Entry 5JBX (X-ray diffraction, 1.10 A resolution); this record covers chains A and C of the 3 polymer chains in the assembly.

# Chain A (and C)
Protein: 3-hydroxybutyryl-CoA dehydratase
Source organism: Myxococcus xanthus (strain DK 1622)
Notes: EC 4.2.1.55; chain C of this document is another copy of the same molecule, construct and numbering; everything in this record applies to it too
UniProt: Q1D5Y4 (Q1D5Y4_MYXXD); residue numbers follow UniProt; this construct covers 1-258
Amino-acid sequence (261 residues; each row starts with the number of its first residue; numbers below 1 keep their minus sign (Gly-2 is residue -2)):
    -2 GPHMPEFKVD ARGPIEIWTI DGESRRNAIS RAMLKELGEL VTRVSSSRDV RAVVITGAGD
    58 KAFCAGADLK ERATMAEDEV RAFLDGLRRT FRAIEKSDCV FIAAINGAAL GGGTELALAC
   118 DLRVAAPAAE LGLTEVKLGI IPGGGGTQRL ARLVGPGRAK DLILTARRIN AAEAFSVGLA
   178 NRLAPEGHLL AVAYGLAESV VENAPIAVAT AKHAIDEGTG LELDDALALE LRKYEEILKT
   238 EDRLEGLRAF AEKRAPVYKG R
Disordered / not traced: -2 to 0 (chain C: fully traced)
Construct notes: expression tag (-2 to 0)
Small-molecule neighbours:
  - coenzyme A (COA): Ser21, Arg22, Arg23, Ala25, Lys58, Ala59, Ala62, Gly63, Ala64, Asp65, Leu66, Lys67, Ala105, Leu107, Gly108, Thr131, Glu132, Leu135, Arg165
  - malonate ion (MLI): Ala64, Arg69, Phe80, Leu81, Gly109, Glu112, Glu132, Ile137, Ile138, Pro139, Gly140, Gly141

# How chain A and chain C interact
Residue-residue contacts (95):
  Leu66(A) - Leu244(C)
  Leu66(A) - Phe247(C)  hydrophobic
  Arg69(A) - Tyr231(C)
  Arg69(A) - Arg240(C)
  Arg69(A) - Leu244(C)
  Glu74(A) - Leu235(C)
  Glu74(A) - Lys236(C)  salt bridge
  Val77(A) - Leu235(C)  hydrophobic
  Val77(A) - Arg240(C)
  Arg78(A) - Glu232(C)  salt bridge
  Arg78(A) - Leu235(C)
  Leu81(A) - Tyr231(C)  hydrophobic
  Arg85(A) - Ala225(C)
  Arg85(A) - Leu228(C)
  Arg89(A) - Asp221(C)  salt bridge
  Arg89(A) - Leu224(C)
  Glu92(A) - Leu220(C)
  Val133(A) - Asn200(C)
  Val133(A) - Ala201(C)  hydrogen bond (backbone-backbone)
  Val133(A) - Ala204(C)
  Lys134(A) - Asn200(C)
  Lys134(A) - Tyr255(C)  hydrogen bond (backbone-side chain)
  Leu135(A) - Gly243(C)
  Leu135(A) - Tyr255(C)
  Gly136(A) - Ala201(C)
  Gly136(A) - Ala204(C)
  Gly136(A) - Ile234(C)
  Gly136(A) - Arg240(C)
  Gly136(A) - Tyr255(C)  hydrogen bond (backbone-side chain)
  Ile137(A) - Ala204(C)
  Ile137(A) - Tyr231(C)
  Ile137(A) - Ile234(C)  hydrophobic
  Ile137(A) - Arg240(C)
  Ile138(A) - Ala204(C)
  Ile138(A) - Thr207(C)
  Ile138(A) - Ala208(C)
  Ile138(A) - Glu227(C)
  Ile138(A) - Lys230(C)
  Ile138(A) - Tyr231(C)
  Pro139(A) - Glu227(C)
  Gly140(A) - Glu227(C)
  Gly140(A) - Leu228(C)
  Gly140(A) - Tyr231(C)
  Gly141(A) - Glu227(C)  hydrogen bond (backbone-side chain)
  Gly142(A) - Leu224(C)
  Gly142(A) - Glu227(C)  hydrogen bond (backbone-side chain)
  Gly143(A) - Glu227(C)  hydrogen bond (backbone-side chain)
  Thr144(A) - Ala211(C)
  Thr144(A) - Ile212(C)
  Thr144(A) - Glu227(C)  hydrogen bond
  Gln145(A) - Ala211(C)  hydrogen bond (side chain-backbone)
  Gln145(A) - Gly215(C)
  Gln145(A) - Ala223(C)
  Gln145(A) - Leu226(C)
  Gln145(A) - Glu227(C)
  Arg146(A) - Leu224(C)
  Arg149(A) - Gly215(C)  hydrogen bond (side chain-backbone)
  Arg149(A) - Leu218(C)  hydrogen bond (side chain-backbone)
  Arg149(A) - Leu220(C)
  Arg149(A) - Ala223(C)
  Pro153(A) - Arg149(C)
  Pro153(A) - Leu150(C)
  Gly154(A) - Leu119(C)
  Gly154(A) - Leu150(C)
  Gly154(A) - Asn178(C)  hydrogen bond (backbone-side chain)
  Arg155(A) - Phe172(C)
  Arg155(A) - Ser173(C)  hydrogen bond (side chain-backbone)
  Arg155(A) - Val174(C)
  Arg155(A) - Gly175(C)
  Arg155(A) - Asn178(C)
  Lys157(A) - Asp118(C)  salt bridge
  Lys157(A) - Lys209(C)
  Lys157(A) - Ile212(C)
  Lys157(A) - Asp213(C)  salt bridge
  Asp158(A) - Leu119(C)
  Asp158(A) - Asn178(C)
  Asp158(A) - Arg179(C)  salt bridge
  Ile160(A) - Ala208(C)  hydrophobic
  Ile160(A) - Ile212(C)  hydrophobic
  Leu161(A) - Val97(C)  hydrophobic
  Leu161(A) - Val197(C)
  Leu161(A) - Asn200(C)  hydrogen bond (backbone-side chain)
  Leu161(A) - Val205(C)
  Leu161(A) - Ala208(C)  hydrophobic
  Leu161(A) - Lys209(C)
  Thr162(A) - Leu193(C)
  Thr162(A) - Ser196(C)
  Thr162(A) - Val197(C)
  Thr162(A) - Asn200(C)  hydrogen bond (backbone-side chain)
  Arg164(A) - Arg179(C)
  Thr216(A) - Leu218(C)
  Thr216(A) - Glu219(C)
  Gly217(A) - Gly217(C)
  Gly217(A) - Leu218(C)
  Leu218(A) - Glu219(C)
Other interface residues (no listed pair), chain A (41 interface residues in all): Ala70, Asp82, Ala148, Ala156, Ala163
Other interface residues (no listed pair), chain C (52 interface residues in all): Arg120, Thr216, Thr237, Asp239, Pro253

# In short
41 residues of chain A face 52 of chain C across their interface; the contacts include 14 hydrogen bonds and 6
salt bridges. Among the polar pairs are Glu74(A)-Lys236(C), Arg78(A)-Glu232(C) and Arg89(A)-Asp221(C). Chain A
binds coenzyme A and malonate ion.
Chain A and chain C are both 3-hydroxybutyryl-CoA dehydratase (Myxococcus xanthus (strain DK 1622)); the
structure, Crystal structure of LiuC in complex with coenzyme A and malonic acid, was determined by X-ray
diffraction.
